PDB entry 7T5Z | X-ray diffraction, 2.25 A resolution | chains A and C of the 3 polymer chains in the assembly

Chain A (and C):
Molecule: Acyl-[acyl-carrier-protein]--UDP-N-acetylglucosamine O-acyltransferase
Organism: Pseudomonas aeruginosa PA7
Notes: EC 2.3.1.129; chain C of this document is another copy of the same molecule, construct and numbering; everything in this record applies to it too
UniProtKB: A6V1E4 (LPXA_PSEA7); numbering as in UniProt (aligned over 1-258)
Sequence (258 residues; row label = number of the first residue in the row):
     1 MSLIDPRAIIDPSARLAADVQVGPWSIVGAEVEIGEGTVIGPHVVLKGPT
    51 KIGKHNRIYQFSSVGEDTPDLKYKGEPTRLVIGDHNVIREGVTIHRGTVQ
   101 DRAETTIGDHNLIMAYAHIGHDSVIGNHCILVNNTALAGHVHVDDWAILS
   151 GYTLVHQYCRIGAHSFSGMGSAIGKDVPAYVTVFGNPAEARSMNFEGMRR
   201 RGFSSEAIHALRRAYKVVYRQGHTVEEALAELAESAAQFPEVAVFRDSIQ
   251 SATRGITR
Disordered / not traced: 1 (chain C: 1-2)
Residues lining bound ligands:
  - F6I ((4S)-N-(1H-tetrazol-5-yl)-2-[3-(trifluoromethyl)benzene-1-sulfonyl]-1,2,3,4-tetrahydroisoquinoline-4-carboxamide), molecule 1: Met114, Ile130, Val132, Asn133, Ile148, Ser150, Gly151, Tyr152, Phe166, Gly168, Met169
  - F6I, molecule 2: His118, Ala136, Ala138, Val155, His156, Gln157

Interface between chain A and chain C:
Residue-residue contacts - 48 pairs, chain A then chain C:
  Arg7(A) - Trp25(C)
  Ile9(A) - Arg7(C)
  Ile9(A) - Pro24(C)  hydrophobic
  Ile9(A) - Trp25(C)  hydrophobic
  Trp25(A) - Trp25(C)
  Trp25(A) - His43(C)  hydrogen bond (backbone-side chain)
  Ile27(A) - Trp25(C)  hydrophobic
  Ile27(A) - Pro42(C)  hydrophobic
  His43(A) - His43(C)  hydrogen bond
  His43(A) - Phe61(C)
  Val45(A) - Gln60(C)
  Val45(A) - Phe61(C)  hydrophobic
  Phe61(A) - Phe61(C)
  Phe61(A) - Tyr116(C)
  Ser63(A) - Gln60(C)  hydrogen bond
  Ser63(A) - Phe61(C)
  Ser63(A) - Glu90(C)
  Glu66(A) - Tyr59(C)
  Glu66(A) - Gln60(C)  hydrogen bond
  Glu66(A) - Arg89(C)
  Glu66(A) - Glu90(C)
  Asp67(A) - Arg89(C)  hydrogen bond (backbone-side chain)
  Thr68(A) - Arg89(C)
  Pro69(A) - Arg89(C)
  Pro69(A) - Met114(C)  hydrophobic
  Asp70(A) - Val87(C)
  Leu71(A) - His85(C)
  Leu71(A) - Val87(C)  hydrophobic
  Leu71(A) - His110(C)
  Leu71(A) - Asn111(C)
  Tyr73(A) - Arg57(C)  hydrogen bond
  Gly91(A) - Tyr116(C)  hydrogen bond (backbone-side chain)
  Thr93(A) - Glu90(C)
  Thr93(A) - Tyr116(C)
  His95(A) - Arg89(C)  hydrogen bond
  His95(A) - Glu90(C)  salt bridge
  Tyr116(A) - Tyr116(C)
  His118(A) - Asn133(C)  hydrogen bond
  Asn134(A) - Asn134(C)
  Asn134(A) - Tyr152(C)  hydrogen bond (backbone-side chain)
  Ala136(A) - Tyr152(C)  hydrophobic
  Tyr152(A) - Tyr152(C)  hydrophobic
  Leu154(A) - Tyr152(C)  hydrophobic
  Leu154(A) - Met169(C)  hydrophobic
  Leu154(A) - Gly170(C)
  His156(A) - Met169(C)  hydrogen bond
  Asn186(A) - Met169(C)
  Asn186(A) - Gly170(C)
Interface residues without a listed pair, chain A (28 interface residues in all): Ser26, Ser62
Interface residues without a listed pair, chain C (26 interface residues in all): Leu112, Ala115, Gly151, Gly185

Overview:
The interface between chain A and chain C involves 28 residues on one side and 26 on the other; the contacts
include 11 hydrogen bonds and 1 salt bridge. Polar pairs include His95(A)-Glu90(C), Trp25(A)-His43(C) and
His43(A)-His43(C). Chain A binds compound F6I.
Chain A and chain C are both Acyl-[acyl-carrier-protein]--UDP-N-acetylglucosamine O-acyltransferase
(Pseudomonas aeruginosa PA7); the structure, P. aeruginosa LpxA in complex with ligand L8, was determined by
X-ray diffraction together with 7T5R, 7T5S, 7T5X, 7T60 and 7T61 from the same study.
